7X7E - chains E and F of the 6 polymer chains in the assembly; structure by X-ray diffraction, 2.67 A resolution.

# Chain E
Protein: Nb22
Sequence (130 residues; numbered 1 to 130; the number before each row is that of its first residue):
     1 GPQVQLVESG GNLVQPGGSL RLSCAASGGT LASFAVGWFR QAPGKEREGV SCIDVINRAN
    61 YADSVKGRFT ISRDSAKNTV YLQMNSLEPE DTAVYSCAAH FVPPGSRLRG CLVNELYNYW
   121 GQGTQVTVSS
Disulfides: C24-C97, C52-C111

# Chain F
Protein: Spike protein S1
Source organism: Severe acute respiratory syndrome coronavirus 2
UniProt: P0DTC2 (SPIKE_SARS2); numbering as in UniProt (aligned over 334-527)
Sequence (194 residues; numbered 334 to 527; the number before each row is that of its first residue):
   334 NLCPFGEVFN ATRFASVYAW NRKRISNCVA DYSVLYNSAS FSTFKCYGVS PTKLNDLCFT
   394 NVYADSFVIR GDEVRQIAPG QTGKIADYNY KLPDDFTGCV IAWNSNNLDS KVGGNYNYLY
   454 RLFRKSNLKP FERDISTEIY QAGSTPCNGV EGFNCYFPLQ SYGFQPTNGV GYQPYRVVVL
   514 SFELLHAPAT VCGP
Disulfides: C336-C361, C379-C432, C391-C525, C480-C488
Curated features (UniProtKB/Swiss-Prot):
  - region: R403 to D405 (Integrin-binding motif), N448 to F456 (Immunodominant HLA epitope recognized by the CD8+)
  - glycosylation: N343 (N-linked (GlcNAc...) (complex) asparagine)
Reported in the primary citation:
  - mutagenesis - E484K: abolished binding to Nb22-Fc

# Interface between chain E and chain F
Pairs across the interface (39; chain E residue first):
  G1(E) with N450(F), hydrogen bond (backbone-side chain)
  P2(E) with N448(F); N450(F)
  Q3(E) with K444(F); G446(F); G447(F)
  V4(E) with Y449(F), hydrophobic
  G28(E) with Y449(F); N450(F), hydrogen bond (backbone-backbone)
  G29(E) with Y449(F); S494(F)
  T30(E) with L452(F); F490(F); Q493(F); S494(F), hydrogen bond (backbone-side chain)
  A32(E) with F490(F), hydrophobic; Q493(F), hydrogen bond (backbone-side chain)
  S33(E) with Q493(F), hydrogen bond; S494(F), hydrogen bond (side chain-backbone)
  F34(E) with Y449(F), hydrophobic
  I56(E) with G485(F); F486(F); Y489(F)
  N57(E) with G485(F), hydrogen bond (side chain-backbone); C488(F), hydrogen bond (side chain-backbone); Y489(F)
  R73(E) with E484(F)
  D74(E) with E484(F)
  S75(E) with E484(F), hydrogen bond (backbone-side chain); F490(F)
  A76(E) with E484(F)
  F101(E) with Y449(F), hydrophobic; S494(F); Y495(F)
  P104(E) with Y453(F)
  R107(E) with F456(F); Y489(F)
  Y119(E) with G446(F), hydrogen bond (side chain-backbone); Y449(F), hydrogen bond
Other interface residues (no listed pair), chain E (22 interface residues in all): V55, R58
Other interface residues (no listed pair), chain F (20 interface residues in all): L455, L492
Interface features reported in the paper:
  - specific contacts: N57(E)-G485(F) (hydrogen bond), P104(E)-Y453(F) (hydrophobic contact)
  - interface residues, chain E: P2(E), Q3(E), G28(E), A32(E), F34(E), D74(E), S75(E)
  - interface residues, chain F: Y449(F), E484(F)

# Summary
The interface between chain E and chain F involves 22 residues on one side and 20 on the other, with 11
hydrogen bonds. Among the polar pairs are G1(E)-N450(F), T30(E)-S494(F) and A32(E)-Q493(F). The authors report
a hydrogen bond between N57(E) and G485(F); a hydrophobic contact between P104(E) and Y453(F). The paper
reports that E484K of chain F abolishes binding to Nb22-Fc; interface residues P2(E), Q3(E) and Y449(F) among
others.
Chain E is Nb22 and chain F is Spike protein S1 (Severe acute respiratory syndrome coronavirus 2); the
structure, SARS-CoV-2 RBD and Nb22, was determined by X-ray diffraction, deposited together with 7X7D.
